Entry 3SLE (X-ray diffraction, 2.52 A resolution); this record covers chains B and F of the 6 polymer chains in the assembly.

[Chain B]
Name: Methylamine utilization protein MauG
Source organism: Paracoccus denitrificans
Notes: EC 1.-.-.-
UniProt: Q51658 (MAUG_PARDP); residues 1-367 here correspond to UniProt positions 21-387 (UniProt number = residue number + 20)
Sequence (373 residues; row label = number of the first residue in the row):
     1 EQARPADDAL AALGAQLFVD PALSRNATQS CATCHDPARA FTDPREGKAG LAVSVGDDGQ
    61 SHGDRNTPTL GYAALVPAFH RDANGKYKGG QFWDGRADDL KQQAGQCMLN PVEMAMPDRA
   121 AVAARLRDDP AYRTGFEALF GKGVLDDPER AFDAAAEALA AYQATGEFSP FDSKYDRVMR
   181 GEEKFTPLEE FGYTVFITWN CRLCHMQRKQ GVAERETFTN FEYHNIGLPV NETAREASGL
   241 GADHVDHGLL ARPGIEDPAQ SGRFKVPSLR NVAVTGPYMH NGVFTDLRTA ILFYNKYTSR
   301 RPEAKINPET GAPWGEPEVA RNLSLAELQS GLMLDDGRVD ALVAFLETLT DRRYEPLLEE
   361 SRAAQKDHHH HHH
Not modelled in the structure: 1-5, 361-373
Differences from the reference sequence: engineered mutation Cys107 (Pro127 in Q51658); expression tag (368-373)
Modified positions: Cys107 (3-sulfinoalanine; CSD)
Covalent attachments: heme c (HEC) linked to Cys31, Cys34, Cys201, Cys204
Swiss-Prot annotation at these positions:
  - binding site (heme c): Cys31, Cys34, His35, Cys201, Cys204, His205, His280
What the authors report for this chain:
  - post-translational modification sites: Cys107
  - mutagenesis - P107C: abolished catalytic activity

[Chain F]
Name: Methylamine dehydrogenase heavy chain
Source organism: Paracoccus denitrificans
Notes: EC 1.4.99.3
UniProt: A1BB97 (A1BB97_PARDP); residues 2-386 here correspond to UniProt positions 33-417 (UniProt number = residue number + 31)
Sequence (385 residues; row label = number of the first residue in the row):
     2 DAPEAETQAQ ETQGQAAARA AAADLAAGQD DEPRILEAPA PDARRVYVND PAHFAAVTQQ
    62 FVIDGEAGRV IGMIDGGFLP NPVVADDGSF IAHASTVFSR IARGERTDYV EVFDPVTLLP
   122 TADIELPDAP RFLVGTYPWM TSLTPDGKTL LFYQFSPAPA VGVVDLEGKA FKRMLDVPDC
   182 YHIFPTAPDT FFMHCRDGSL AKVAFGTEGT PEITHTEVFH PEDEFLINHP AYSQKAGRLV
   242 WPTYTGKIHQ IDLSSGDAKF LPAVEALTEA ERADGWRPGG WQQVAYHRAL DRIYLLVDQR
   302 DEWRHKTASR FVVVLDAKTG ERLAKFEMGH EIDSINVSQD EKPLLYALST GDKTLYIHDA
   362 ESGEELRSVN QLGHGPQVIT TADMG
Not modelled in the structure: 2-10
Disulfides: Cys181-Cys196

[Interface between chain B and chain F]
Contacting residue pairs (13; chain B residue first):
  Phe191(B) with Arg197(F)
  Thr298(B) with Pro158(F)
  Arg300(B) with Pro158(F)
  Arg301(B) with Asp177(F), salt bridge; Val178(F)
  Gly331(B) with Ser157(F), hydrogen bond (backbone-side chain); Pro158(F)
  Leu332(B) with Phe156(F), hydrophobic; Pro158(F)
  Met333(B) with Pro158(F), hydrogen bond (backbone-backbone); Ala159(F), hydrophobic
  Arg338(B) with Asp180(F), salt bridge; Arg197(F)
Other interface residues (no listed pair), chain B (9 interface residues in all): Pro187
Other interface residues (no listed pair), chain F (9 interface residues in all): Glu223

[Overview]
Chain B and chain F each contribute 9 residues to their interface, with 2 hydrogen bonds and 2 salt bridges.
Among the polar pairs are Arg301(B)-Asp177(F), Arg338(B)-Asp180(F) and Gly331(B)-Ser157(F). From UniProt: 7
heme c-binding residues on chain B. The paper reports that P107C of chain B abolishes catalytic activity; a
modification site at Cys107(B).
Here chain B is Methylamine utilization protein MauG and chain F is Methylamine dehydrogenase heavy chain,
both from Paracoccus denitrificans. Entry 3SLE (Crystal Structure of the P107C-MauG/pre-Methylamine
Dehydrogenase Complex) was determined by X-ray diffraction (same publication as 3SJL).
